Entry 8YJM (X-ray diffraction, 4.15 A resolution (low resolution: residue-level contacts below are approximate; hydrogen-bond / salt-bridge calls are withheld)); this record covers chains D and G of the 7 polymer chains in the assembly.

== Chain D ==
Name: Histone H4
Organism: Homo sapiens
UniProtKB: P62805 (H4_HUMAN); residues 0-102 here correspond to UniProt positions 1-103 (UniProt number = residue number + 1)
Chain sequence (103 residues; row label = number of the first residue in the row; numbering starts at 0):
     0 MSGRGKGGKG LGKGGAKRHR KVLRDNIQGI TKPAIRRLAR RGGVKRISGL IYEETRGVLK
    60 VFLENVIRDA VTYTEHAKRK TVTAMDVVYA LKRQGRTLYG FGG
Disordered / not traced: 0-22, 94-102

== Chain G ==
Name: Histone H2B 1/2/3/4/6, Histone H2A type 1-D
Organism: Homo sapiens
UniProtKB: chimeric construct of P0C1H3, P20671: residues 33-125 from P0C1H3 (H2B1_CHICK) positions 34-126 (UniProt number = residue number + 1); residues 1013-1111 from P20671 positions 14-112 (UniProt number = residue number - 999)
Chain sequence (213 residues; row label = number of the first residue in the row; note: 887 numbers in that range are skipped by the numbering (no residue carries them; nothing is unmodelled there)):
    12 MGSSHHHHHH SSGLVPRGSH MRKESYSIYV YKVLKQVHPD TGISSKAMGI MNSFVNDIFE
    72 RIAGEASRLA HYNKRSTITS REIQTAVRLL LPGELAKHAV SEGTKAVTKY TSSK
  1013 KAKTRSSRAG LQFPVGRVHR LLRKGNYSER VGAGAPVYLA AVLEYLTAEI LELAGNAARD
  1073 NKKTRIIPRH LQLAIRNDEE LNKLLGKVTI AQGGVLPNI
Disordered / not traced: 12-34, 1104-1111
Sequence notes: initiating methionine (12); expression tag (13-32)

== Chain D / chain G interface ==
Pairs across the interface (20; chain D residue first):
  D68(D) with L100(G)
  T71(D) with T96(G); L100(G)
  Y72(D) with E76(G); L80(G); L100(G)
  E74(D) with R99(G)
  H75(D) with L80(G); N84(G); R92(G); E93(G); T96(G)
  A76(D) with N84(G)
  K77(D) with R92(G)
  M84(D) with Y83(G)
  D85(D) with Y83(G)
  Y88(D) with Y83(G)
  R92(D) with E76(G); L100(G); L101(G)
Interface residues without a listed pair, chain D (13 interface residues in all): R78, T82

== In short ==
The interface between chain D and chain G involves 13 residues on one side and 10 on the other.
Chain D is Histone H4 and chain G is Histone H2B 1/2/3/4/6, Histone H2A type 1-D, both from Homo sapiens; the
structure, Structure of human SPT16 MD-CTD and MCM2 HBD chaperoning a histone H3-H4 tetramer and a single ...,
was determined by X-ray diffraction (same publication as 8YJF).
